PDB entry 8B6L | electron microscopy, 7.60 A resolution (low resolution: residue-level contacts below are approximate; hydrogen-bond / salt-bridge calls are withheld) | chains N and P of the 16 polymer chains in the assembly

[Chain N]
Name: Dolichyl-diphosphooligosaccharide--protein glycosyltransferase 48 kDa subunit
From: Homo sapiens
UniProt: P39656 (OST48_HUMAN); residues 1-456 here = UniProt positions 1-456
Amino-acid sequence (456 residues; row label = number of the first residue in the row):
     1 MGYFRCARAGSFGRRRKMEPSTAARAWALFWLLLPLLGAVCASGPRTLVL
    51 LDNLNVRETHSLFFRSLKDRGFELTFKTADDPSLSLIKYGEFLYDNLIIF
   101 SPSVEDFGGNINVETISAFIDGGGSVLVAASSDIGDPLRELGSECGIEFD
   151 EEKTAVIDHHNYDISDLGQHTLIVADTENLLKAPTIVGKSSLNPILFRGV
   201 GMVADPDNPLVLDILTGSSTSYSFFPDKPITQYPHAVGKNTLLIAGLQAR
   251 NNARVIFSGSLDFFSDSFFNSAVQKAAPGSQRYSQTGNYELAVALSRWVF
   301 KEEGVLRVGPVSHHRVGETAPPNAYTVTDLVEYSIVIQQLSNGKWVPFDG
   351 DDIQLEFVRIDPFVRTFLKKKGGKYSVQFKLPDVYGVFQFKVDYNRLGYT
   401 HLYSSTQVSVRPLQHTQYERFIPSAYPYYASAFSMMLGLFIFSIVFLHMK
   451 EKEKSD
Not modelled in the structure: 1-39, 450-456
Curated features (UniProtKB/Swiss-Prot):
  - natural variant: Gly217 (G217D: In CDG1R)

[Chain P]
Name: Dolichyl-diphosphooligosaccharide--protein glycosyltransferase subunit 2
From: Homo sapiens
UniProt: P04844 (RPN2_HUMAN); residue numbers follow UniProt; this construct covers 1-631
Amino-acid sequence (631 residues; numbered 1 to 631; the number before each row is that of its first residue):
     1 MAPPGSSTVFLLALTIIASTWALTPTHYLTKHDVERLKASLDRPFTNLES
    51 AFYSIVGLSSLGAQVPDAKKACTYIRSNLDPSNVDSLFYAAQASQALSGC
   101 EISISNETKDLLLAAVSEDSSVTQIYHAVAALSGFGLPLASQEALSALTA
   151 RLSKEETVLATVQALQTASHLSQQADLRSIVEEIEDLVARLDELGGVYLQ
   201 FEEGLETTALFVAATYKLMDHVGTEPSIKEDQVIQLMNAIFSKKNFESLS
   251 EAFSVASAAAVLSHNRYHVPVVVVPEGSASDTHEQAILRLQVTNVLSQPL
   301 TQATVKLEHAKSVASRATVLQKTSFTPVGDVFELNFMNVKFSSGYYDFLV
   351 EVEGDNRYIANTVELRVKISTEVGITNVDLSTVDKDQSIAPKTTRVTYPA
   401 KAKGTFIADSHQNFALFFQLVDVNTGAELTPHQTFVRLHNQKTGQEVVFV
   451 AEPDNKNVYKFELDTSERKIEFDSASGTYTLYLIIGDATLKNPILWNVAD
   501 VVIKFPEEEAPSTVLSQNLFTPKQEIQHLFREPEKRPPTVVSNTFTALIL
   551 SPLLLLFALWIRIGANVSNFTFAPSTIIFHLGHAAMLGLMYVYWTQLNMF
   601 QTLKYLAILGSVTFLAGNRMLAQQAVKRTAH
Not modelled in the structure: 1-20, 523-530, 631
Disulfides: Cys72-Cys100
Curated features (UniProtKB/Swiss-Prot):
  - glycosylation: Asn106 (N-linked (GlcNAc...) asparagine)
  - cross-link: Lys154 (Glycyl lysine isopeptide (Lys-Gly) (interchain with G-Cter in ubiquitin))

[Chain N / chain P interface]
Pairs across the interface - 71 pairs, chain N then chain P:
  Asn55(N) with Ser242(P); Lys243(P)
  Glu58(N) with Lys243(P)
  His159(N) with Gln433(P); Gly486(P); Asp487(P); Ala488(P); Pro493(P)
  His160(N) with Ile484(P); Ile494(P)
  Leu167(N) with Ser280(P)
  Gly168(N) with Ser280(P); Lys368(P)
  Gln169(N) with Tyr345(P); Ala488(P)
  His170(N) with Asp487(P); Ala488(P)
  Ser219(N) with Arg437(P); Glu446(P)
  Thr220(N) with Gln433(P)
  Tyr222(N) with His432(P); Gln433(P); Phe435(P)
  Phe225(N) with His432(P)
  Pro226(N) with His432(P)
  Lys228(N) with His432(P)
  Ile230(N) with His432(P); Phe435(P)
  Tyr233(N) with Val448(P); Val450(P)
  Val237(N) with Val448(P)
  Asp352(N) with Pro522(P)
  Asp383(N) with Arg531(P)
  Asn395(N) with Phe520(P)
  Arg396(N) with Phe520(P)
  Leu397(N) with Phe520(P)
  Arg420(N) with Trp594(P)
  Phe421(N) with Trp594(P)
  Pro423(N) with Arg536(P); Ser542(P)
  Ser424(N) with Arg536(P); Pro537(P); Ser542(P)
  Tyr426(N) with Thr546(P)
  Pro427(N) with Thr546(P); Ile549(P)
  Tyr429(N) with Trp594(P)
  Phe433(N) with Tyr591(P); Trp594(P)
  Met436(N) with Leu587(P); Met590(P)
  Leu437(N) with Leu553(P)
  Phe440(N) with His583(P); Ala584(P); Leu587(P)
  Ile441(N) with Phe557(P); Trp560(P)
  Phe442(N) with Trp560(P)
  Ile444(N) with His580(P)
  Val445(N) with Trp560(P)
  Leu447(N) with Met620(P); Gln624(P)
  His448(N) with Asn566(P); Val567(P); Ser568(P); Asn569(P); Phe570(P); Thr576(P); His580(P); Gln624(P)
  Met449(N) with Asn566(P)
Also at the interface, not in a pair above, chain N (52 interface residues in all): Asp166, Phe224, Pro229, Thr231, Pro234, Lys239, Thr328, Gln354, Ile422, Ala430, Ser434, Ser443
Also at the interface, not in a pair above, chain P (54 interface residues in all): Glu247, Ser278, Glu452, Ile485, Leu490, Leu495, Phe545, Ala565, Phe579, Thr595

[Overview]
The interface between chain N and chain P involves 52 residues on one side and 54 on the other.
Chain N is Dolichyl-diphosphooligosaccharide--protein glycosyltransferase 48 kDa subunit and chain P is
Dolichyl-diphosphooligosaccharide--protein glycosyltransferase subunit 2, both from Homo sapiens; the
structure, Subtomogram average of the human Sec61-TRAP-OSTA-translocon, was determined by electron microscopy
together with 8B6Z from the same study.
